1Q81 - chains A and 2 of the 31 polymer chains in the assembly; structure by X-ray diffraction, 2.95 A resolution.

# Chain A
Molecule: 23S ribosomal RNA
Organism: Haloarcula marismortui
Sequence (2922 nucleotides; numbered 2 to 2923; the number before each row is that of its first residue):
     2 UUGGCUACUAUGCCAGCUGGUGGAUUGCUCGGCUCAGGCGCUGAUGAAGG
    52 ACGUGCCAAGCUGCGAUAAGCCAUGGGGAGCCGCACGGAGGCGAAGAACC
   102 AUGGAUUUCCGAAUGAGAAUCUCUCUAACAAUUGCUUCGCGCAAUGAGGA
   152 ACCCCGAGAACUGAAACAUCUCAGUAUCGGGAGGAACAGAAAACGCAAUG
   202 UGAUGUCGUUAGUAACCGCGAGUGAACGCGAUACAGCCCAAACCGAAGCC
   252 CUCACGGGCAAUGUGGUGUCAGGGCUACCUCUCAUCAGCCGACCGUCUCG
   302 ACGAAGUCUCUUGGAACAGAGCGUGAUACAGGGUGACAACCCCGUACUCG
   352 AGACCAGUACGACGUGCGGUAGUGCCAGAGUAGCGGGGGUUGGAUAUCCC
   402 UCGCGAAUAACGCAGGCAUCGACUGCGAAGGCUAAACACAACCUGAGACC
   452 GAUAGUGAACAAGUAGUGUGAACGAACGCUGCAAAGUACCCUCAGAAGGG
   502 AGGCGAAAUAGAGCAUGAAAUCAGUUGGCGAUCGAGCGACAGGGCAUACA
   552 AGGUCCCUCGACGAAUGACCGACGCGCGAGCGUCCAGUAAGACUCACGGG
   602 AAGCCGAUGUUCUGUCGUACGUUUUGAAAAACGAGCCAGGGAGUGUGUCU
   652 GCAUGGCAAGUCUAACCGGAGUAUCCGGGGAGGCACAGGGAAACCGACAU
   702 GGCCGCAGGGCUUUGCCCGAGGGCCGCCGUCUUCAAGGGCGGGGAGCCAU
   752 GUGGACACGACCCGAAUCCGGACGAUCUACGCAUGGACAAGAUGAAGCGU
   802 GCCGAAAGGCACGUGGAAGUCUGUUAGAGUUGGUGUCCUACAAUACCCUC
   852 UCGUGAUCUAUGUGUAGGGGUGAAAGGCCCAUCGAGUCCGGCAACAGCUG
   902 GUUCCAAUCGAAACAUGUCGAAGCAUGACCUCCGCCGAGGUAGUCUGUGA
   952 GGUAGAGCGACCGAUUGGUGUGUCCGCCUCCGAGAGGAGUCGGCACACCU
  1002 GUCAAACUCCAAACUUACAGACGCCGUUUGACGCGGGGAUUCCGGUGCGC
  1052 GGGGUAAGCCUGUGUACCAGGAGGGGAACAACCCAGAGAUAGGUUAAGGU
  1102 CCCCAAGUGUGGAUUAAGUGUAAUCCUCUGAAGGUGGUCUCGAGCCCUAG
  1152 ACAGCCGGGAGGUGAGCUUAGAAGCAGCUACCCUCUAAGAAAAGCGUAAC
  1202 AGCUUACCGGCCGAGGUUUGAGGCGCCCAAAAUGAUCGGGACUCAAAUCC
  1252 ACCACCGAGACCUGUCCGUACCACUCAUACUGGUAAUCGAGUAGAUUGGC
  1302 GCUCUAAUUGGAUGGAAGUAGGGGUGAAAACUCCUAUGGACCGAUUAGUG
  1352 ACGAAAAUCCUGGCCAUAGUAGCAGCGAUAGUCGGGUGAGAACCCCGACG
  1402 GCCUAAUGGAUAAGGGUUCCUCAGCACUGCUGAUCAGCUGAGGGUUAGCC
  1452 GGUCCUAAGUCAUACCGCAACUCGACUAUGACGAAAUGGGAAACGGGUUA
  1502 AUAUUCCCGUGCCACUAUGCAGUGAAAGUUGACGCCCUGGGGUCGAUCAC
  1552 GCUGGGCAUUCGCCCAGUCGAACCGUCCAACUCCGUGGAAGCCGUAAUGG
  1602 CAGGAAGCGGACGAACGGCGGCAUAGGGAAACGUGAUUCAACCUGGGGCC
  1652 CAUGAAAAGACGAGCAUAGUGUCCGUACCGAGAACCGACACAGGUGUCCA
  1702 UGGCGGCGAAAGCCAAGGCCUGUCGGGAGCAACCAACGUUAGGGAAUUCG
  1752 GCAAGUUAGUCCCGUACCUUCGGAAGAAGGGAUGCCUGCUCCGGAACGGA
  1802 GCAGGUCGCAGUGACUCGGAAGCUCGGACUGUCUAGUAACAACAUAGGUG
  1852 ACCGCAAAUCCGCAAGGACUCGUACGGUCACUGAAUCCUGCCCAGUGCAG
  1902 GUAUCUGAACACCUCGUACAAGAGGACGAAGGACCUGUCAACGGCGGGGG
  1952 UAACUAUGACCCUCUUAAGGUAGCGUAGUACCUUGCCGCAUCAGUAGCGG
  2002 CUUGCAUGAAUGGAUUAACCAGAGCUUCACUGUCCCAACGUUGGGCCCGG
  2052 UGAACUGUACAUUCCAGUGCGGAGUCUGGAGACACCCAGGGGGAAGCGAA
  2102 GACCCUAUGGAGCUUUACUGCAGGCUGUCGCUGAGACGUGGUCGCCGAUG
  2152 UGCAGCAUAGGUAGGAGACACUACACAGGUACCCGCGCUAGCGGGCCACC
  2202 GAGUCAACAGUGAAAUACUACCCGUCGGUGACUGCGACUCUCACUCCGGG
  2252 AGGAGGACACCGAUAGCCGGGCAGUUUGACUGGGGCGGUACGCGCUCGAA
  2302 AAGAUAUCGAGCGCGCCCUAUGGCUAUCUCAGCCGGGACAGAGACCCGGC
  2352 GAAGAGUGCAAGAGCAAAAGAUAGCUUGACAGUGUUCUUCCCAACGAGGA
  2402 ACGCUGACGCGAAAGCGUGGUCUAGCGAACCAAUUAGCCUGCUUGAUGCG
  2452 GGCAAUUGAUGACAGAAAAGCUACCCUAGGGAUAACAGAGUCGUCACUCG
  2502 CAAGAGCACAUAUCGACCGAGUGGCUUGCUACCUCGAUGUCGGUUCCCUC
  2552 CAUCCUGCCCGUGCAGAAGCGGGCAAGGGUGAGGUUGUUCGCCUAUUAAA
  2602 GGAGGUCGUGAGCUGGGUUUAGACCGUCGUGAGACAGGUCGGCUGCUAUC
  2652 UACUGGGUGUGUAAUGGUGUCUGACAAGAACGACCGUAUAGUACGAGAGG
  2702 AACUACGGUUGGUGGCCACUGGUGUACCGGUUGUUCGAGAGAGCACGUGC
  2752 CGGGUAGCCACGCCACACGGGGUAAGAGCUGAACGCAUCUAAGCUCGAAA
  2802 CCCACUUGGAAAAGAGACACCGCCGAGGUCCCGCGUACAAGACGCGGUCG
  2852 AUAGACUCGGGGUGUGCGCGUCGAGGUAACGAGACGUUAAGCCCACGAGC
  2902 ACUAACAGACCAAAGCCAUCAU
Disordered / not traced: 2-9, 126-127, 715, 971-998, 1560, 1952-1963, 2137-2236, 2339-2343, 2665-2666, 2915-2923
Ion coordination: Mg2+ site 1 near G28 (its only coordinating residue here); Na+ site 1: C40, G41; Na+ site 2: G56, A59, G61; Na+ site 3 near G66 (its only coordinating residue here); Mg2+ site 2 near U115 (its only coordinating residue here); Na+ site 4: C141, G142; Na+ site 5 near U146 (its only coordinating residue here); Mg2+ site 3: C162, U2276; K+ site 1: C162, U163, U172; Mg2+ site 4: A165, A167, C168; Na+ site 6: A165, A166; Mg2+ site 5: A166, G219; 63 more Na+ sites not listed; 94 more Mg2+ sites not listed; 1 more K+ sites not listed
Residues lining bound ligands: puromycin-5'-monophosphate (PPU): G2102, A2103, A2486, C2487, U2541, C2542, G2588, C2608, G2618, U2619, U2620
From the paper describing this entry:
  - binding site for minihelix-puromycin: G2588
  - binding site for puromycin-5'-monophosphate: A2486
  - catalytic residues: A2486 (proposed by the authors, not directly observed)

# Chain 2
Name: 50S ribosomal protein L37e
Organism: Haloarcula marismortui
UniProt: P32410 (RL37_HALMA); residue numbers follow UniProt; this construct covers 1-56
Sequence (56 residues; each row starts with the number of its first residue):
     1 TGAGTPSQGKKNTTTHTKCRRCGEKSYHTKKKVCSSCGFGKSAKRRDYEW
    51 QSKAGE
Ion coordination: Cd2+: Cys-19, Cys-22, Cys-34, Cys-37

# Interface between chain A and chain 2
Pairs across the interface (115; chain A residue first):
  A49(A) / Arg-45(2)  base contact
  G50(A) / Arg-21(2)  hydrogen bond to the base
  G50(A) / Arg-45(2)  sugar contact
  G51(A) / Arg-21(2)  sugar contact
  G51(A) / Cys-22(2)  hydrogen bond to the sugar
  G51(A) / Gly-23(2)  hydrogen bond to the sugar
  C111(A) / Arg-20(2)  hydrogen bond to the sugar
  G112(A) / Arg-20(2)  salt bridge to the phosphate
  G112(A) / Arg-21(2)  phosphate contact
  A113(A) / Arg-21(2)  salt bridge to the phosphate
  A113(A) / Phe-39(2)  phosphate contact
  A113(A) / Ala-43(2)  phosphate contact
  A119(A) / Arg-20(2)  base contact
  A120(A) / Thr-17(2)  base contact
  A120(A) / Lys-18(2)  hydrogen bond to the sugar
  A120(A) / Arg-20(2)  salt bridge to the phosphate
  A120(A) / Tyr-27(2)  hydrogen bond to the phosphate
  A120(A) / Thr-29(2)  hydrogen bond to the base
  A120(A) / Lys-32(2)  salt bridge to the phosphate
  U121(A) / Lys-18(2)  base contact
  U121(A) / Cys-19(2)  base contact
  U121(A) / Arg-20(2)  hydrogen bond to the base
  U121(A) / Gly-23(2)  base contact
  A148(A) / Lys-44(2)  salt bridge to the phosphate
  G149(A) / Lys-44(2)  phosphate contact
  G149(A) / Arg-45(2)  hydrogen bond to the phosphate
  U178(A) / Glu-49(2)  phosphate contact
  U178(A) / Trp-50(2)  phosphate contact
  U178(A) / Ala-54(2)  phosphate contact
  C179(A) / Tyr-48(2)  phosphate contact
  C179(A) / Glu-49(2)  hydrogen bond to the phosphate
  G182(A) / Lys-44(2)  salt bridge to the phosphate
  U470(A) / Thr-15(2)  hydrogen bond to the sugar
  U470(A) / His-16(2)  sugar contact
  U470(A) / Lys-25(2)  hydrogen bond to the phosphate
  G471(A) / His-16(2)  hydrogen bond to the sugar
  G471(A) / Lys-25(2)  salt bridge to the phosphate
  G471(A) / Ser-26(2)  hydrogen bond to the phosphate
  G471(A) / Ser-35(2)  hydrogen bond to the sugar
  A472(A) / Ser-26(2)  hydrogen bond to the phosphate
  A472(A) / Ser-35(2)  sugar contact
  A472(A) / Ser-36(2)  phosphate contact
  A472(A) / Arg-46(2)  hydrogen bond to the sugar
  A472(A) / Trp-50(2)  sugar contact
  A473(A) / Ser-36(2)  phosphate contact
  A473(A) / Arg-46(2)  salt bridge to the phosphate
  A473(A) / Gln-51(2)  hydrogen bond to the phosphate
  G771(A) / Trp-50(2)  base contact
  G772(A) / Tyr-48(2)  sugar contact
  G772(A) / Trp-50(2)  hydrogen bond to the sugar
  A773(A) / Arg-46(2)  hydrogen bond to the sugar
  A773(A) / Tyr-48(2)  hydrogen bond to the phosphate
  A773(A) / Trp-50(2)  sugar contact
  C774(A) / Ser-35(2)  phosphate contact
  C774(A) / Arg-46(2)  salt bridge to the phosphate
  G775(A) / His-16(2)  salt bridge to the phosphate
  G775(A) / His-28(2)  salt bridge to the phosphate
  G775(A) / Lys-31(2)  phosphate contact
  G775(A) / Ser-35(2)  phosphate contact
  A776(A) / His-28(2)  salt bridge to the phosphate
  A776(A) / Lys-31(2)  salt bridge to the phosphate
  U777(A) / Lys-11(2)  base contact
  U777(A) / Asn-12(2)  hydrogen bond to the base
  U777(A) / Thr-13(2)  hydrogen bond to the base
  U777(A) / Thr-15(2)  base contact
  C778(A) / Ser-7(2)  sugar contact
  C778(A) / Lys-11(2)  sugar contact
  U779(A) / Lys-10(2)  salt bridge to the phosphate
  A843(A) / Thr-5(2)  sugar contact
  U845(A) / Gly-2(2)  sugar contact
  U845(A) / Gly-4(2)  phosphate contact
  U845(A) / Thr-5(2)  hydrogen bond to the phosphate
  A846(A) / Pro-6(2)  phosphate contact
  U862(A) / Asn-12(2)  phosphate contact
  G863(A) / Lys-30(2)  salt bridge to the phosphate
  U864(A) / Lys-30(2)  salt bridge to the phosphate
  C881(A) / Lys-11(2)  hydrogen bond to the base
  A882(A) / Ala-3(2)  sugar contact
  A882(A) / Gly-4(2)  sugar contact
  C890(A) / Trp-50(2)  hydrogen bond to the sugar
  G891(A) / Trp-50(2)  sugar contact
  G891(A) / Ser-52(2)  sugar contact
  G891(A) / Lys-53(2)  salt bridge to the phosphate
  G891(A) / Ala-54(2)  phosphate contact
  G892(A) / Lys-53(2)  salt bridge to the phosphate
  G892(A) / Ala-54(2)  hydrogen bond to the phosphate
  C893(A) / Lys-53(2)  hydrogen bond to the phosphate
  A894(A) / Lys-53(2)  salt bridge to the phosphate
  A1414(A) / Asn-12(2)  hydrogen bond to the sugar
  G1415(A) / Asn-12(2)  sugar contact
  G1415(A) / Thr-14(2)  hydrogen bond to the phosphate
  U1473(A) / Lys-41(2)  hydrogen bond to the sugar
  U1473(A) / Ser-42(2)  hydrogen bond to the sugar
  U1473(A) / Lys-44(2)  base contact
  C1474(A) / Lys-41(2)  phosphate contact
  C1687(A) / Gln-8(2)  hydrogen bond to the sugar
  C1687(A) / Gly-9(2)  hydrogen bond to the base
  C1687(A) / Lys-11(2)  sugar contact
  G1688(A) / Thr-5(2)  base contact
  G1688(A) / Gln-8(2)  sugar contact
  G1694(A) / Thr-5(2)  hydrogen bond to the base
  G1694(A) / Pro-6(2)  sugar contact
  G1694(A) / Gly-9(2)  base contact
  G1695(A) / Pro-6(2)  hydrogen bond to the sugar
  G1695(A) / Gly-9(2)  hydrogen bond to the base
  G1695(A) / Lys-10(2)  sugar contact
  U1696(A) / Lys-10(2)  sugar contact
  A1836(A) / Thr-1(2)  hydrogen bond to the sugar
  A1836(A) / Gly-2(2)  sugar contact
  A1836(A) / Ala-3(2)  hydrogen bond to the sugar
  A1836(A) / Ser-7(2)  base contact
  G1837(A) / Thr-1(2)  hydrogen bond to the phosphate
  G1837(A) / Gly-2(2)  base contact
  G1837(A) / Ala-3(2)  hydrogen bond to the base
  G1837(A) / Gly-4(2)  hydrogen bond to the base
Also at the interface, not in a pair above, chain A (60 interface residues in all): A52, A114, A177, G181, G830, A844, A861, U883, A1413

# In short
Chain A and chain 2 form an interface of 60 and 47 residues respectively; the contacts include 42 hydrogen
bonds and 19 salt bridges. Among the polar pairs are G50(A)/Arg-21(2), A120(A)/Thr-29(2) and
U121(A)/Arg-20(2). Chain A binds puromycin-5'-monophosphate. The paper reports the catalytic residue A2486(A);
a binding site for minihelix-puromycin at G2588(A).
Chain A is 23S ribosomal RNA and chain 2 is 50S ribosomal protein L37e, both from Haloarcula marismortui; the
structure, Crystal Structure of minihelix with 3' puromycin bound to A-site of the 50S ribosomal subunit, was
determined by X-ray diffraction together with 1Q7Y, 1Q82, 1Q86 and 1M90 from the same study.
